PDB entry 8G7K | electron microscopy, 3.80 A resolution | chains B and C of the 7 polymer chains in the assembly

Chain B (and C):
Protein: 60 kDa heat shock protein, mitochondrial
From: Homo sapiens
Notes: EC 5.6.1.7; engineered mutation(s): V72I; chain C of this document is another copy of the same molecule, construct and numbering; everything in this record applies to it too
UniProt: P10809 (CH60_HUMAN); residues 1-547 here correspond to UniProt positions 27-573 (UniProt number = residue number + 26)
Chain sequence (550 residues; each row starts with the number of its first residue; numbers below 1 keep their minus sign (Ser-2 is residue -2)):
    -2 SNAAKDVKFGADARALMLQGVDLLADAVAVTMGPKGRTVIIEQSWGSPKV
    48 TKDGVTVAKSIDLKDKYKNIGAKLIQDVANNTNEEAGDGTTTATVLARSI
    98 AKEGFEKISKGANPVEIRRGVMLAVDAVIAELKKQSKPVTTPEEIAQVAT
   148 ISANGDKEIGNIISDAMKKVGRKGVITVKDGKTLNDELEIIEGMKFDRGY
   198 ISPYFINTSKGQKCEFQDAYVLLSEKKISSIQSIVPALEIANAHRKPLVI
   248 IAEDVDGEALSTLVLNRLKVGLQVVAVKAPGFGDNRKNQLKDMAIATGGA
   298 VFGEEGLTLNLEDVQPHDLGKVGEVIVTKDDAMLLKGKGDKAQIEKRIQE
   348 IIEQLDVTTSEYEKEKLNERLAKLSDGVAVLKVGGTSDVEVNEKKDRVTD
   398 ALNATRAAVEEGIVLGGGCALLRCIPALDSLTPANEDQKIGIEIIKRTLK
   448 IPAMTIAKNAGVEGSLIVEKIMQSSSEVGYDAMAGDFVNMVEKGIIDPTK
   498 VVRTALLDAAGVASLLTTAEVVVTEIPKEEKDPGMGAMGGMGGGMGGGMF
Unresolved in the structure: -2 to -1, 526-547
Differences from the reference sequence: expression tag (-2 to 0); variant Ile72 (Val98 in P10809)
Swiss-Prot annotation at these positions:
  - binding site (ATP): Lys49, Asp85 to Thr89, Gly414, Asp494
  - modified residue: Lys5 (N6-succinyllysine), Ser41 (Phosphoserine), Ser44 (Phosphoserine), Lys49 (N6-acetyllysine), Lys56 (N6-acetyllysine), Lys61 (N6-acetyllysine), Tyr64 (Phosphotyrosine), Lys65 (N6-acetyllysine), Lys99 (N6-acetyllysine), Lys104 (N6-acetyllysine), Lys107 (N6-acetyllysine), Lys130 (N6-acetyllysine), Lys165 (N6-acetyllysine), Lys176 (N6-acetyllysine), Lys179 (N6-acetyllysine), Lys192 (N6-acetyllysine), Lys210 (N6-acetyllysine), Lys223 (N6-acetyllysine), Lys224 (N6-acetyllysine), Lys243 (N6-acetyllysine) and 11 more in UniProt
  - cross-link: Lys525 (Glycyl lysine isopeptide (Lys-Gly) (interchain with G-Cter in SUMO2))
Reported in the primary citation:
  - mutagenesis - W42A, Y201A, F279A, Y359A: decreased catalytic activity on mtHsp10
  - mutagenesis - W42A, F279A, Y359A: decreased stability
  - mutagenesis - Y201A: unchanged stability

Interface between chain B and chain C:
Pairs across the interface - 40 pairs, chain B then chain C:
  Ala1(B) - Asp59(C)
  Ala1(B) - Lys61(C)
  Lys2(B) - Ser57(C)  hydrogen bond (side chain-backbone)
  Lys2(B) - Asp59(C)  hydrogen bond (backbone-backbone)
  Val4(B) - Leu20(C)  hydrophobic
  Phe6(B) - Asp23(C)
  Phe6(B) - Ala24(C)
  Met14(B) - Ile37(C)  hydrophobic
  Lys63(B) - Glu39(C)
  Lys70(B) - Gly43(C)
  Asp74(B) - Ser44(C)
  Asp74(B) - Pro45(C)
  Gln229(B) - Val267(C)
  Lys275(B) - Asp385(C)  salt bridge
  Phe279(B) - Asp177(C)
  Phe279(B) - Lys179(C)
  Phe279(B) - Thr180(C)
  Phe279(B) - Gly382(C)
  Phe279(B) - Thr383(C)
  Phe279(B) - Ser384(C)
  Phe279(B) - Asp385(C)
  Phe279(B) - Val388(C)  hydrophobic
  Gly280(B) - Lys179(C)
  Glu309(B) - Arg242(C)  salt bridge
  Tyr359(B) - Leu181(C)  hydrophobic
  Tyr359(B) - Thr383(C)
  Ala516(B) - Thr35(C)
  Ala516(B) - Ile37(C)  hydrophobic
  Glu517(B) - Arg34(C)  salt bridge
  Glu517(B) - Thr35(C)  hydrogen bond (backbone-backbone)
  Val518(B) - Val27(C)  hydrophobic
  Val518(B) - Thr35(C)
  Val518(B) - Val36(C)
  Val518(B) - Ile37(C)  hydrogen bond (backbone-backbone)
  Val519(B) - Ile37(C)
  Val520(B) - Ile37(C)  hydrogen bond (backbone-backbone)
  Val520(B) - Ile38(C)
  Val520(B) - Glu39(C)  hydrogen bond (backbone-backbone)
  Thr521(B) - Glu39(C)
  Glu522(B) - Glu39(C)  hydrogen bond (backbone-side chain)
Also at the interface, not in a pair above, chain B (30 interface residues in all): Ala0, Ile67, Leu71, Asn110, Pro111, Ser227, Asn307, Leu512, Thr515
Also at the interface, not in a pair above, chain C (32 interface residues in all): Ser41, Val47, Ile58, Asn204, Gly458

Summary:
Chain B and chain C form an interface of 30 and 32 residues respectively; the contacts include 7 hydrogen
bonds and 3 salt bridges. Polar pairs include Lys275(B)-Asp385(C), Glu309(B)-Arg242(C) and Glu517(B)-Arg34(C).
From the paper: W42A, Y201A and F279A of chain B, among others, reduce catalytic activity on mtHsp10; W42A,
F279A and Y359A of chain B reduce stability.
Chain B and chain C are both 60 kDa heat shock protein, mitochondrial (Homo sapiens); the structure, mtHsp60
V72I apo focus, was determined by electron microscopy (same publication as 8G7J, 8G7L, 8G7M, 8G7N and 8G7O).
